6C9K - chains F and G of the 24 polymer chains in the assembly; structure by electron microscopy, 3.49 A resolution.

== Chain F (and G) ==
Protein: DARP14 - Subunit B
From: Pseudomonas aeruginosa (strain ATCC 15692 / DSM 22644 / CIP 104116 / JCM 14847 / LMG 12228 / 1C / PRS 101 / PAO1)
Notes: chain G of this document is another copy of the same molecule, construct and numbering; everything in this record applies to it too
UniProt: Q9I2D8 (Q9I2D8_PSEAE); residue numbers follow UniProt; this construct covers 1-123
Chain sequence (131 residues; each row starts with the number of its first residue):
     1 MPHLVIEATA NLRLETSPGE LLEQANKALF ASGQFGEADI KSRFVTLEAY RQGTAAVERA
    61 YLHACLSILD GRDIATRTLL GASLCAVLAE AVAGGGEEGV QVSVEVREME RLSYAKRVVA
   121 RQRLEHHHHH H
Unresolved in the structure: 1, 120-131
Construct notes: conflict K27 (Ala in Q9I2D8), I74 (Ala in Q9I2D8), T78 (Gln in Q9I2D8), L79 (Ala in Q9I2D8), A82 (Glu in Q9I2D8), A86 (Glu in Q9I2D8), E90 (Gly in Q9I2D8), L112 (Ala in Q9I2D8); expression tag (124-131)

== How chain F and chain G interact ==
Contacting residue pairs - 65 pairs, chain F then chain G:
  H3(F) with H63(G), hydrogen bond; S103(G)
  G19(F) with R51(G)
  L22(F) with A49(G); Y50(G); R51(G)
  E23(F) with R51(G), salt bridge
  N26(F) with R51(G), hydrogen bond (side chain-backbone); Q52(G); G53(G), hydrogen bond (side chain-backbone); T54(G)
  K27(F) with T54(G)
  E37(F) with G53(G); T54(G), hydrogen bond (side chain-backbone); A55(G), hydrogen bond (side chain-backbone); R59(G), salt bridge
  A38(F) with Q52(G), hydrogen bond (backbone-side chain); R59(G); Q101(G), hydrogen bond (backbone-side chain)
  D39(F) with Q101(G)
  I40(F) with R51(G); Q52(G); G53(G), hydrogen bond (backbone-backbone)
  K41(F) with R51(G); Q52(G); Y61(G); Q101(G), hydrogen bond
  S42(F) with Y50(G); R51(G), hydrogen bond (backbone-backbone); Y61(G), hydrogen bond (backbone-side chain)
  R43(F) with E7(G), salt bridge; L47(G); A49(G); Y61(G)
  F44(F) with A49(G), hydrogen bond (backbone-backbone)
  R107(F) with E105(G), salt bridge; R107(G)
  M109(F) with E105(G)
  E110(F) with I74(G); R77(G), salt bridge
  L112(F) with I74(G), hydrophobic; T78(G)
  S113(F) with R77(G); T78(G); V106(G)
  Y114(F) with S103(G); V104(G)
  A115(F) with G81(G); C85(G), hydrophobic; V102(G); S103(G); V104(G), hydrogen bond (backbone-backbone)
  K116(F) with C85(G); V102(G)
  R117(F) with C85(G); A89(G); V100(G); Q101(G); V102(G), hydrogen bond (backbone-backbone)
  V118(F) with V100(G)
  V119(F) with A89(G); V92(G); G99(G); V100(G), hydrogen bond (backbone-backbone); V102(G), hydrophobic
Also at the interface, not in a pair above, chain F (26 interface residues in all): F30
Also at the interface, not in a pair above, chain G (30 interface residues in all): A82, A86

== Summary ==
The interface between chain F and chain G involves 26 residues on one side and 30 on the other, with 15
hydrogen bonds and 5 salt bridges. Polar contacts include E23(F)-R51(G), E37(F)-R59(G) and R43(F)-E7(G).
Chain F and chain G are both DARP14 - Subunit B (Pseudomonas aeruginosa (strain ATCC 15692 / DSM 22644 / CIP
104116 / JCM 14847 / LMG 12228 / 1C / PRS 101 / PAO1)); the structure, Single-Particle reconstruction of
DARP14 - A designed protein scaffold displaying ~17kDa DARPin proteins, was determined by electron microscopy
together with 6C9I from the same study.
